Entry 6NRX (X-ray diffraction, 1.90 A resolution); this record covers chains A and B.

# Chain A (and B)
Name: Dpr-interacting protein eta, isoform B
Organism: Drosophila melanogaster
Notes: chain B of this document is another copy of the same molecule, construct and numbering; everything in this record applies to it too
Reference sequence: Q9VMN9 (Q9VMN9_DROME); residues 40-143 here = UniProt positions 40-143
Chain sequence (112 residues; numbered 38 to 149; the number before each row is that of its first residue):
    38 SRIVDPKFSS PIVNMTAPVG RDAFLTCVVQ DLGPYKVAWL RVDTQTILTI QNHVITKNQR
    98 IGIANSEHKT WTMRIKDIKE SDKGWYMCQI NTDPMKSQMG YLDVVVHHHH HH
Disordered / not traced: 144-149
Sequence notes: expression tag (38-39, 144-149)
Cystine bridges: Cys-64/Cys-125
Covalent attachments: N-acetylglucosamine (NAG) linked to Asn-51
Reported in the primary citation:
  - self-association interface (contacts with another copy of this molecule); pairs are residue here / residue on that copy: Ile-92/Ile-87, Ile-92
  - conformationally variable residues (side-chain flip): Ile-87
  - specificity-determining residues: Met-132 (by similarity / conservation)

# Interface between chain A and chain B
Residue-residue contacts (30; chain A residue first):
  Tyr-72(A) / Lys-94(B)
  Ala-75(A) / Ile-84(B)  hydrophobic
  Leu-77(A) / Ile-84(B)  hydrophobic
  Thr-81(A) / Met-132(B)
  Gln-82(A) / Leu-77(B)
  Gln-82(A) / Arg-78(B)
  Gln-82(A) / Val-79(B)
  Gln-82(A) / Gln-82(B)
  Gln-82(A) / Gln-126(B)  hydrogen bond (backbone-side chain)
  Thr-83(A) / Gln-126(B)
  Thr-83(A) / Met-132(B)
  Ile-84(A) / Ala-75(B)  hydrophobic
  Ile-84(A) / Leu-77(B)  hydrophobic
  Ile-84(A) / Ile-84(B)  hydrophobic
  Ile-84(A) / Gln-126(B)  hydrogen bond (backbone-side chain)
  Ile-92(A) / Asn-128(B)  hydrogen bond (backbone-side chain)
  Lys-94(A) / Tyr-72(B)
  Lys-94(A) / Asn-128(B)  hydrogen bond (backbone-backbone)
  Lys-94(A) / Asp-130(B)
  Asn-95(A) / Asp-130(B)
  Met-124(A) / Gln-82(B)
  Gln-126(A) / Gln-82(B)  hydrogen bond (side chain-backbone)
  Gln-126(A) / Thr-83(B)
  Gln-126(A) / Ile-84(B)  hydrogen bond (side chain-backbone)
  Asn-128(A) / Ile-92(B)  hydrogen bond (side chain-backbone)
  Asn-128(A) / Lys-94(B)
  Asp-130(A) / Asn-95(B)
  Met-132(A) / Thr-81(B)
  Met-132(A) / Gln-82(B)
  Met-132(A) / Thr-83(B)
Interface residues without a listed pair, chain A (20 interface residues in all): Lys-73, Val-79, Ile-87, Thr-93, Thr-129
Interface residues without a listed pair, chain B (19 interface residues in all): Thr-93, Met-124, Thr-129

# Overview
Chain A and chain B form an interface of 20 and 19 residues respectively, with 7 hydrogen bonds. Polar pairs
include Gln-82(A)/Gln-126(B), Ile-84(A)/Gln-126(B) and Ile-92(A)/Asn-128(B). N-acetylglucosamine is covalently
linked to Asn-51(A). From the paper: the specificity determinant Met-132(A); conformational variability at
Ile-87(A).
Chain A and chain B are both Dpr-interacting protein eta, isoform B (Drosophila melanogaster); the structure,
Crystal structure of DIP-eta IG1 homodimer, was determined by X-ray diffraction (same publication as 6NRQ,
6NRR, 6NRW and 6NS1).
